8APL - chains A and B of the 6 polymer chains in the assembly; structure by electron microscopy, 4.10 A resolution (low resolution: residue-level contacts below are approximate; hydrogen-bond / salt-bridge calls are withheld).

[Chain A (and B)]
Name: Primase D5
Organism: Vaccinia virus Copenhagen
Notes: EC 3.6.4.-; chain B of this document is another copy of the same molecule, construct and numbering; everything in this record applies to it too
UniProt: P21010 (D5_VACCC); numbering as in UniProt (aligned over 321-785)
Sequence (465 residues; each row starts with the number of its first residue):
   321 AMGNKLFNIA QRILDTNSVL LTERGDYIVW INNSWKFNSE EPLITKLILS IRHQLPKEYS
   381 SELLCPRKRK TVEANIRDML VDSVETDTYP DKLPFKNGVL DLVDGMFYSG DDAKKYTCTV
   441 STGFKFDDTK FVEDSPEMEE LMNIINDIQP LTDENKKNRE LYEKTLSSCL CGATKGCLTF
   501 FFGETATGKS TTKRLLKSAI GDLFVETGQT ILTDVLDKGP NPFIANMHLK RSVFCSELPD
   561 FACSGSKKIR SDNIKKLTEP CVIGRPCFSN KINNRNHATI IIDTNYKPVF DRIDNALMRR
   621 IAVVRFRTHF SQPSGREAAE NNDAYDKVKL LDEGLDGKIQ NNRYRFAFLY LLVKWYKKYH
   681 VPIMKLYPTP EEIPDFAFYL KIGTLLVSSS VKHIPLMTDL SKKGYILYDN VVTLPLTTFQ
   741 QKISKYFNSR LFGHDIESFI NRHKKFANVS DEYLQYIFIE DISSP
Unresolved in the structure: 632-644, 783-785
Differences from the reference sequence: engineered mutation Ala321 (Leu in P21010), Met322 (Asp in P21010)
From the paper describing this entry:
  - mutagenesis - P682S: decreased expression (citing earlier work)
  - conformationally variable residues (order/disorder transition): Gln632 to Ala644

[How chain A and chain B interact]
Pairs across the interface (47; chain A residue first):
  Ile351(A) with Val401(B)
  Asn352(A) with Val401(B)
  Lys356(A) with Val401(B)
  Thr365(A) with Asp398(B)
  Lys366(A) with Leu341(B); Tyr347(B); Arg397(B); Asp398(B); Leu400(B)
  Leu369(A) with Phe327(B); Asp398(B); Met399(B)
  Arg372(A) with Phe327(B)
  Leu384(A) with Asn324(B); Phe327(B); Asn395(B)
  Cys385(A) with Met322(B)
  Pro386(A) with Thr391(B); Asn395(B)
  Arg387(A) with Ala321(B)
  Lys388(A) with Ala321(B)
  Arg389(A) with Asn395(B); Asp398(B)
  Glu504(A) with Ser708(B)
  Thr505(A) with Asp614(B)
  Glu526(A) with Ile583(B)
  Gln529(A) with Arg612(B)
  Phe543(A) with Asp537(B)
  Asn546(A) with Ile592(B)
  Glu557(A) with Asp572(B); Arg612(B)
  Leu558(A) with Arg612(B)
  Pro559(A) with Arg612(B)
  Asp560(A) with Arg762(B)
  Tyr645(A) with Ser708(B); Ser709(B); Ser710(B); Val711(B)
  Asp646(A) with Val711(B); Lys712(B)
  Leu651(A) with Arg619(B)
  Arg750(A) with Asn768(B); Val769(B)
  Leu751(A) with Tyr728(B); Phe766(B); Ala767(B); Asn768(B)
Interface residues without a listed pair, chain A (32 interface residues in all): Glu361, Cys587, Lys647, Val648
Interface residues without a listed pair, chain B (38 interface residues in all): Gln331, Ala394, Asp402, Lys576, Glu579, Arg585, Ala616

[Summary]
32 residues of chain A face 38 of chain B across their interface. The paper reports that P682S of chain A
reduces expression; conformational variability at Gln632(A).
Both chains are Primase D5 (Vaccinia virus Copenhagen). Entry 8APL (Vaccinia virus DNA helicase D5 residues
323-785 hexamer with bound DNA processed in C6) was determined by electron microscopy, deposited together with
8APM.
